PDB entry 6CEB | electron microscopy, 4.70 A resolution (low resolution: residue-level contacts below are approximate; hydrogen-bond / salt-bridge calls are withheld) | chains B and O of the 8 polymer chains in the assembly

[Chain B]
Name: Insulin receptor
From: Homo sapiens
Notes: EC 2.7.10.1; fragment: Ectodomain residues 28-944
Reference sequence: P06213 (INSR_HUMAN), isoform P06213-2; residues 1-917 here correspond to UniProt positions 28-944 (UniProt number = residue number + 27)
Amino-acid sequence (917 residues; row label = number of the first residue in the row):
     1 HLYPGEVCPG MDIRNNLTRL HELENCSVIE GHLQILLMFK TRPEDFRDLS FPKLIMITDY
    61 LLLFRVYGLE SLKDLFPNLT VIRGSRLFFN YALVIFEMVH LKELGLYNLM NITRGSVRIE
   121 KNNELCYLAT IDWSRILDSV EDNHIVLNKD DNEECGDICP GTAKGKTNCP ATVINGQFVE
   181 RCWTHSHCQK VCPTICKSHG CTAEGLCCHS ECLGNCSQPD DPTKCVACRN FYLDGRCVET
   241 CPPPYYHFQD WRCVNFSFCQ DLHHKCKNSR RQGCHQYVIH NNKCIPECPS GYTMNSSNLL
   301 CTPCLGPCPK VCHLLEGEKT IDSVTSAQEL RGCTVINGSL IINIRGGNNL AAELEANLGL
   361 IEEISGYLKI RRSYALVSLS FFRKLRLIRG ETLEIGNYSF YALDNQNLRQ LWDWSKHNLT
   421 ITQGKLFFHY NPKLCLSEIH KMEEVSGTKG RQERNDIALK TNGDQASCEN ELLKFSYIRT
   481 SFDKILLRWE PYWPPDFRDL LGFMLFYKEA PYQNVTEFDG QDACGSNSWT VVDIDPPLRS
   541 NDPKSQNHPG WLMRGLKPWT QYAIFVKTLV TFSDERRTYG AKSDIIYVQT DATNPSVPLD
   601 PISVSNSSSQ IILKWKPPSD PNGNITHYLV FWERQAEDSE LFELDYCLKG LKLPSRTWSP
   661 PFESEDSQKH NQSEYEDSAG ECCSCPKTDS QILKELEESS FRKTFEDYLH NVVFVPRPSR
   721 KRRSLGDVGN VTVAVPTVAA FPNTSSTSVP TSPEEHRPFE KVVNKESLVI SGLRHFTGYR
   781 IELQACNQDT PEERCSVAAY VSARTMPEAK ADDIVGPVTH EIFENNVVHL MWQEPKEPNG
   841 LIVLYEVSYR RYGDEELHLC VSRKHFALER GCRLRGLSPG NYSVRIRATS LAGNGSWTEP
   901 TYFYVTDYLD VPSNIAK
Not modelled in the structure: 163-167, 268-273, 307-309, 516-530, 592-917
Construct notes: conflict His144 (Tyr171 in P06213)
Curated features (UniProtKB/Swiss-Prot):
  - region: Glu706 to Phe714 (Insulin-binding)
  - site: Phe39 (Insulin-binding)
  - modified residue: Ser373 (Phosphoserine), Tyr374 (Phosphotyrosine), Ser380 (Phosphoserine)
  - glycosylation (N-linked (GlcNAc...) asparagine): Asn16, Asn25, Asn78, Asn111, Asn215, Asn255, Asn295, Asn337, Asn397, Asn418, Asn514, Asn606, Asn624, Asn671
Cystine bridges: Cys8-Cys26, Cys126-Cys155, Cys169-Cys188, Cys192-Cys201, Cys196-Cys207, Cys208-Cys216, Cys212-Cys225, Cys228-Cys237, Cys241-Cys253, Cys259-Cys284, Cys266-Cys274, Cys288-Cys301, Cys312-Cys333, Cys435-Cys468
Covalently attached groups: N-acetylglucosamine (NAG) linked to Asn16, Asn111, Asn397; glycan linked to Asn25, Asn255, Asn418
Ligand contacts: N-acetylglucosamine (NAG; 2-acetamido-2-deoxy-beta-D-glucopyranose): Asn108, Met110, Lys190, Asn215

[Chain O]
Name: Insulin B chain
Reference sequence: P01318 (INS_SHEEP); residues 1-30 here correspond to UniProt positions 25-54 (UniProt number = residue number + 24)
Amino-acid sequence (30 residues; row label = number of the first residue in the row):
     1 FVNQHLCGSH LVEALYLVCG ERGFFYTPKA

[Interface between chain B and chain O]
Contacting residue pairs (10; chain B residue first):
  Pro495(B) with His5(O)
  Asp496(B) with Cys7(O)
  Phe497(B) with Cys7(O); Gly8(O); His10(O)
  Arg498(B) with Gly8(O); Ser9(O)
  Arg539(B) with His10(O)
  Ser540(B) with His10(O)
  Asn541(B) with His10(O)

[Overview]
7 residues of chain B and 5 residues of chain O are in contact. Chain B binds N-acetylglucosamine. Covalently
linked N-acetylglucosamine: at Asn16(B), Asn111(B) and Asn397(B).
Chain B is Insulin receptor (Homo sapiens) and chain O is Insulin B chain; the structure, Insulin Receptor
ectodomain in complex with two insulin molecules - C1 symmetry, was determined by electron microscopy together
with 6CE7 and 6CE9 from the same study.
